PDB entry 9G2C | electron microscopy, 3.50 A resolution | chains A and B of the 16 polymer chains in the assembly

== Chain A ==
Name: DNA-directed RNA polymerase I subunit RPA190
Organism: Saccharomyces cerevisiae
Notes: EC 2.7.7.6
UniProtKB: P10964 (RPA1_YEAST); numbering as in UniProt (aligned over 1-1664)
Sequence (1664 residues; row label = number of the first residue in the row):
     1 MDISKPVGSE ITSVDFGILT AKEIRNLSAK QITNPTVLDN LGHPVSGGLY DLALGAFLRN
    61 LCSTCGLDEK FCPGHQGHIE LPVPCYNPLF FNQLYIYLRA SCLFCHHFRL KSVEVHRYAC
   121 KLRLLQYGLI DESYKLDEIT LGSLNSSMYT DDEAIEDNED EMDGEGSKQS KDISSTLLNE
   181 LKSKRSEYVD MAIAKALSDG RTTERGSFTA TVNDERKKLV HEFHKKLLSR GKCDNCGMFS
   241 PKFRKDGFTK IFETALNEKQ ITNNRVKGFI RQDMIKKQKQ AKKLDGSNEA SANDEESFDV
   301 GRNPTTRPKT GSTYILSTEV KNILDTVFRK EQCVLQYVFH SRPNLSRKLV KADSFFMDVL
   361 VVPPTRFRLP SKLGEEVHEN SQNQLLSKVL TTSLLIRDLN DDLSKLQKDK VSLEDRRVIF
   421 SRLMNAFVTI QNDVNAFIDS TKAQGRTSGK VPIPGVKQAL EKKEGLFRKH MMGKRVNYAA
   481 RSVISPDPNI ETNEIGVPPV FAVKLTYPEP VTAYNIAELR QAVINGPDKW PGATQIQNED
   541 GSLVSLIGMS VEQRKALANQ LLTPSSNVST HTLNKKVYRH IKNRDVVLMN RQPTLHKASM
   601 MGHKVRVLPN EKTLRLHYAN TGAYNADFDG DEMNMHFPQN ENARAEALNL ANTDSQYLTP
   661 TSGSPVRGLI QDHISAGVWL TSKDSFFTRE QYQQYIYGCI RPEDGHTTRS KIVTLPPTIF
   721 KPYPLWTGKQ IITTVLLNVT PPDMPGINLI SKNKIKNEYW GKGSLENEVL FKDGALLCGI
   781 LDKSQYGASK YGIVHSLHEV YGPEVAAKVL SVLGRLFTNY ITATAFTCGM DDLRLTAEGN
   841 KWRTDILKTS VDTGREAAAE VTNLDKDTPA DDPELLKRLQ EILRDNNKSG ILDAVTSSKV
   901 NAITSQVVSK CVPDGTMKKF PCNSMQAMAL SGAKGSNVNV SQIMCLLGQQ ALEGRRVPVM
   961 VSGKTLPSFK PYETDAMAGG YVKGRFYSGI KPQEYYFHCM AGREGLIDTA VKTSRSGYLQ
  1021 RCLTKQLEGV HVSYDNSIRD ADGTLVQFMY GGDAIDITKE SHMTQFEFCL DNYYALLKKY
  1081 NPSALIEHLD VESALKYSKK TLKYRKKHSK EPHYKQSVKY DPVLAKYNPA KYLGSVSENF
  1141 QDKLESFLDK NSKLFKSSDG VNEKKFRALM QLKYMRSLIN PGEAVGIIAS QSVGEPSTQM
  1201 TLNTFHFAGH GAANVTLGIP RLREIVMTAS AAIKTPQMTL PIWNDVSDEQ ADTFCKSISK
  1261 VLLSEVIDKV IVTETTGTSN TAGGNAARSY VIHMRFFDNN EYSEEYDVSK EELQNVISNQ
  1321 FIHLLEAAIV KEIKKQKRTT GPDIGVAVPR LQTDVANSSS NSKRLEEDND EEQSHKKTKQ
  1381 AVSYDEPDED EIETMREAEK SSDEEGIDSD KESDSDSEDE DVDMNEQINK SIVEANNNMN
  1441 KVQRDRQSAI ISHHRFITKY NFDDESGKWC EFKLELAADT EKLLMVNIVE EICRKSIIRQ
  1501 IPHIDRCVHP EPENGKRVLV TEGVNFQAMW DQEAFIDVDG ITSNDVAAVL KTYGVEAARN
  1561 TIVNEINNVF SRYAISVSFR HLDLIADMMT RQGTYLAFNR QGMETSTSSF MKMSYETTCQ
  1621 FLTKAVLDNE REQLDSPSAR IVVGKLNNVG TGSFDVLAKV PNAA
Disordered / not traced: 1-127, 142-184, 199-256, 269-311, 334-379, 441-459, 627-631, 1154-1159, 1205-1213, 1278-1286, 1339-1436, 1506-1517, 1627-1637, 1659-1664
Curated features (UniProtKB/Swiss-Prot):
  - region: P992 to E1004 (Bridging helix)
  - binding site (Zn(2+)): C62, C65, C72, H75, C102, C105, C233, C236
  - binding site (Mg(2+)): D627, D629, D631
  - modified residue (Phosphoserine): S889, S1636
Reported in the primary citation:
  - specificity-determining residues: P593 (proposed by the authors, not directly observed)

== Chain B ==
Name: DNA-directed RNA polymerase I subunit RPA135
Organism: Saccharomyces cerevisiae
Notes: EC 2.7.7.6
UniProtKB: P22138 (RPA2_YEAST); residue numbers follow UniProt; this construct covers 1-1203
Sequence (1203 residues; each row starts with the number of its first residue):
     1 MSKVIKPPGQ ARTADFRTLE RESRFINPPK DKSAFPLLQE AVQPHIGSFN ALTEGPDGGL
    61 LNLGVKDIGE KVIFDGKPLN SEDEISNSGY LGNKLSVSVE QVSIAKPMSN DGVSSAVERK
   121 VYPSESRQRL TSYRGKLLLK LKWSVNNGEE NLFEVRDCGG LPVMLQSNRC HLNKMSPYEL
   181 VQHKEESDEI GGYFIVNGIE KLIRMLIVQR RNHPMAIIRP SFANRGASYS HYGIQIRSVR
   241 PDQTSQTNVL HYLNDGQVTF RFSWRKNEYL VPVVMILKAL CHTSDREIFD GIIGNDVKDS
   301 FLTDRLELLL RGFKKRYPHL QNRTQVLQYL GDKFRVVFQA SPDQSDLEVG QEVLDRIVLV
   361 HLGKDGSQDK FRMLLFMIRK LYSLVAGECS PDNPDATQHQ EVLLGGFLYG MILKEKIDEY
   421 LQNIIAQVRM DINRGMAINF KDKRYMSRVL MRVNENIGSK MQYFLSTGNL VSQSGLDLQQ
   481 VSGYTVVAEK INFYRFISHF RMVHRGSFFA QLKTTTVRKL LPESWGFLCP VHTPDGSPCG
   541 LLNHFAHKCR ISTQQSDVSR IPSILYSLGV APASHTFAAG PSLCCVQIDG KIIGWVSHEQ
   601 GKIIADTLRY WKVEGKTPGL PIDLEIGYVP PSTRGQYPGL YLFGGHSRML RPVRYLPLDK
   661 EDIVGPFEQV YMNIAVTPQE IQNNVHTHVE FTPTNILSIL ANLTPFSDFN QSPRNMYQCQ
   721 MGKQTMGTPG VALCHRSDNK LYRLQTGQTP IVKANLYDDY GMDNFPNGFN AVVAVISYTG
   781 YDMDDAMIIN KSADERGFGY GTMYKTEKVD LALNRNRGDP ITQHFGFGND EWPKEWLEKL
   841 DEDGLPYIGT YVEEGDPICA YFDDTLNKTK IKTYHSSEPA YIEEVNLIGD ESNKFQELQT
   901 VSIKYRIRRT PQIGDKFSSR HGQKGVCSRK WPTIDMPFSE TGIQPDIIIN PHAFPSRMTI
   961 GMFVESLAGK AGALHGIAQD STPWIFNEDD TPADYFGEQL AKAGYNYHGN EPMYSGATGE
  1021 ELRADIYVGV VYYQRLRHMV NDKFQVRSTG PVNSLTMQPV KGRKRHGGIR VGEMERDALI
  1081 GHGTSFLLQD RLLNSSDYTQ ASVCRECGSI LTTQQSVPRI GSISTVCCRR CSMRFEDAKK
  1141 LLTKSEDGEK IFIDDSQIWE DGQGNKFVGG NETTTVAIPF VLKYLDSELS AMGIRLRYNV
  1201 EPK
Disordered / not traced: 1-10, 79-88, 110-116, 1040-1042, 1053-1055, 1095-1102, 1110-1112, 1132-1154, 1159-1167
Metal / ion sites: Zn2+: C1104, C1107, C1128, C1131
Curated features (UniProtKB/Swiss-Prot):
  - zinc finger: C1104 to C1131 (C4-type)
  - modified residue: S2 (N-acetylserine), S81 (Phosphoserine), S1156 (Phosphoserine)
  - mutagenesis: C1104 (C1104A: No effect; when associated with A-1107; A-1128 and A-1131), C1107 (C1107A: Lethal. Abolishes recruitment of RPA1 to Pol I. No effect; when associated with A-1104; A-1128 and A-1131), C1127 (C1127R: Responsible of suppression of RPA190-5 and RPA190-1 mutations), C1128 (C1128A: No effect; when associated with A-1104; A-1107 and A-1131), C1131 (C1131A: No effect; when associated with A-1104; A-1107 and A-1128)

== Chain A / chain B interface ==
Contacting residue pairs (254):
  Q382(A) with E1188(B), hydrogen bond
  L460(A) with L1185(B), hydrophobic
  L466(A) with Y1184(B), hydrophobic; L1185(B), hydrophobic
  R468(A) with R1070(B), hydrogen bond (backbone-side chain); E1073(B)
  H470(A) with T1056(B); Q1058(B), hydrogen bond (backbone-side chain); V1181(B)
  M472(A) with E1073(B)
  G473(A) with V1071(B)
  K474(A) with Q1058(B); I1069(B); R1070(B); V1071(B), hydrogen bond (backbone-backbone); L1092(B)
  R475(A) with P1059(B); K1061(B); G1068(B); I1069(B); R1070(B)
  V476(A) with R1047(B); G1068(B); I1069(B), hydrogen bond (backbone-backbone); V1071(B), hydrophobic; R1091(B)
  N477(A) with S1048(B), hydrogen bond (side chain-backbone); P1059(B); R1091(B)
  Y478(A) with R1047(B), hydrogen bond (backbone-backbone); S1048(B)
  A479(A) with V1046(B); R1047(B), hydrogen bond (backbone-backbone); I1069(B), hydrophobic
  A480(A) with Q1045(B); V1046(B), hydrophobic; I1069(B)
  R481(A) with F1044(B); Q1045(B), hydrogen bond (backbone-backbone)
  S485(A) with S928(B)
  P486(A) with Y781(B)
  D487(A) with Y781(B), hydrogen bond
  P488(A) with G780(B); Y781(B)
  N489(A) with Y781(B), hydrogen bond
  K504(A) with V1046(B)
  L505(A) with V1046(B), hydrophobic
  L588(A) with L1087(B), hydrophobic
  N590(A) with E1075(B)
  Q592(A) with E1075(B), hydrogen bond
  T594(A) with M1074(B); E1075(B); A1078(B)
  K597(A) with H1082(B), hydrogen bond (backbone-side chain)
  M600(A) with L1079(B), hydrophobic; H1082(B), hydrogen bond (backbone-side chain)
  E611(A) with I913(B)
  T613(A) with I913(B)
  R615(A) with I913(B); S928(B)
  Y618(A) with G780(B); Y781(B), hydrogen bond (side chain-backbone); D782(B), hydrogen bond (side chain-backbone); M783(B), hydrogen bond (side chain-backbone)
  N634(A) with I1069(B)
  H636(A) with V1071(B); R1091(B), hydrogen bond
  F637(A) with R1091(B)
  P638(A) with L1087(B), hydrophobic; D1090(B)
  Q639(A) with D1090(B)
  N640(A) with F1086(B); D1090(B)
  N642(A) with F1086(B)
  A643(A) with F1086(B); L1087(B), hydrophobic
  E646(A) with T1084(B); S1085(B), hydrogen bond (side chain-backbone); F1086(B), hydrogen bond (side chain-backbone); L1087(B), hydrogen bond (side chain-backbone)
  Q656(A) with H1082(B)
  I670(A) with M783(B), hydrophobic; D784(B)
  Q671(A) with M783(B), hydrogen bond (side chain-backbone); D784(B), hydrogen bond (side chain-backbone); H952(B), hydrogen bond (backbone-side chain)
  D672(A) with S777(B), hydrogen bond; D782(B); M783(B); N950(B), hydrogen bond; H952(B), salt bridge
  H673(A) with M783(B)
  S675(A) with H952(B), hydrogen bond
  W679(A) with R1023(B)
  T818(A) with T779(B)
  I821(A) with S777(B); Y778(B)
  T822(A) with Y778(B); S1015(B)
  A823(A) with L1022(B)
  T824(A) with R1023(B)
  A825(A) with I776(B), hydrophobic; S777(B); L1022(B), hydrophobic; R1023(B), hydrogen bond (backbone-side chain)
  F826(A) with I776(B); S777(B), hydrogen bond (backbone-backbone); P951(B); H952(B)
  T827(A) with V775(B), hydrogen bond (side chain-backbone); I776(B); D1025(B); I1026(B); Y1027(B)
  C828(A) with V775(B); P951(B); Y1027(B)
  G829(A) with Y1027(B)
  M830(A) with F963(B), hydrophobic; A993(B), hydrophobic; Y1027(B)
  D831(A) with H1008(B); N1010(B)
  L833(A) with I960(B), hydrophobic; F963(B), hydrophobic
  R834(A) with A993(B); D994(B), salt bridge; H1008(B)
  R843(A) with E988(B), salt bridge
  Q880(A) with T633(B), hydrogen bond (side chain-backbone)
  R884(A) with T633(B), hydrogen bond (side chain-backbone); R634(B), hydrogen bond (side chain-backbone); G635(B)
  M925(A) with P955(B), hydrophobic
  M928(A) with P951(B); H952(B), hydrogen bond; P955(B)
  K934(A) with H952(B); S956(B)
  N939(A) with P955(B), hydrogen bond (side chain-backbone); S956(B); M958(B)
  Q942(A) with M958(B), hydrogen bond
  I943(A) with M958(B), hydrophobic; I960(B), hydrophobic
  P958(A) with K519(B); P522(B)
  M960(A) with P522(B); E523(B); V670(B), hydrophobic
  V961(A) with Q398(B); Y671(B)
  S962(A) with V670(B); Y671(B)
  K964(A) with V670(B); M672(B)
  T965(A) with P522(B)
  L966(A) with P522(B), hydrophobic
  P967(A) with W525(B); Q669(B); M672(B); N673(B); I674(B), hydrogen bond (backbone-backbone)
  S968(A) with I674(B); V676(B); E680(B), hydrogen bond; H686(B)
  K970(A) with V685(B)
  P971(A) with N673(B)
  F986(A) with F709(B); N710(B); Q711(B); M958(B); I960(B)
  Y987(A) with F709(B); T991(B); A993(B)
  S988(A) with F709(B); F986(B); E988(B), hydrogen bond
  G989(A) with D708(B); F709(B)
  I990(A) with D708(B), hydrogen bond (backbone-backbone); W984(B), hydrogen bond (backbone-side chain)
  K991(A) with W984(B)
  P992(A) with V676(B), hydrophobic; W984(B)
  Q993(A) with V676(B); E680(B), hydrogen bond
  Y995(A) with V531(B); S707(B); N715(B), hydrogen bond; W984(B), hydrophobic
  Y996(A) with L520(B); L521(B), hydrogen bond (side chain-backbone); P522(B); S524(B); W525(B); P530(B), hydrophobic
  H998(A) with Q711(B); S712(B), hydrogen bond
  C999(A) with P530(B); V531(B), hydrophobic; S712(B)
  M1000(A) with L520(B)
  G1002(A) with S712(B)
  R1003(A) with R518(B); L520(B); P530(B); T533(B), hydrogen bond
  L1006(A) with D535(B); M716(B), hydrophobic
  I1007(A) with T515(B); R518(B)
  A1010(A) with G536(B)
  T1024(A) with D1077(B), hydrogen bond
  K1025(A) with R1076(B)
  E1028(A) with R1076(B)
  A1184(A) with I1080(B); G1081(B)
  I1187(A) with D1077(B); I1080(B), hydrophobic; G1081(B)
  Q1191(A) with D1077(B); A1078(B)
  K1482(A) with E307(B); L308(B); R311(B)
  L1484(A) with N254(B); D255(B); R305(B); L308(B), hydrophobic
  L1622(A) with L1189(B), hydrophobic; I1194(B), hydrophobic
  A1625(A) with L1196(B)
  V1626(A) with I1194(B), hydrophobic; R1195(B)
  I1641(A) with R1076(B)
  V1642(A) with P1179(B)
  V1643(A) with I1178(B); P1179(B)
  G1644(A) with P1179(B)
  L1646(A) with S1085(B); Q1089(B)
  N1647(A) with I1080(B); S1085(B); L1088(B)
  V1649(A) with G1083(B); S1085(B)
  G1650(A) with G1083(B)
  T1651(A) with G1083(B), hydrogen bond (backbone-backbone); S1085(B); F1086(B)
  G1652(A) with S1085(B)
Also at the interface, not in a pair above, chain A (148 interface residues in all): I438, K469, M471, S482, V500, F501, P593, A598, N610, T621, A626, M635, L650, A651, Q691, Y820, M917, A933, G935, V959, F969, E973, G984, R985, I1188, N1487, K1645
Also at the interface, not in a pair above, chain B (144 interface residues in all): G256, S390, C529, C539, S632, Q636, A675, Q682, P693, L697, P713, Q912, R929, T1018, E1020, E1021, K1043, T1049, V1060, G1072, L1093, A1177, L1182, M1192, E1201

== Overview ==
148 residues of chain A face 144 of chain B across their interface; the contacts include 48 hydrogen bonds and
3 salt bridges. Polar contacts include D672(A)-H952(B), R834(A)-D994(B) and R843(A)-E988(B). UniProt lists 8
Zn2+-binding residues and 3 Mg2+-binding residues on chain A; 5 mutagenesis sites on chain B. From the paper:
the specificity determinant P593(A).
Here chain A is DNA-directed RNA polymerase I subunit RPA190 and chain B is DNA-directed RNA polymerase I
subunit RPA135, both from Saccharomyces cerevisiae. Entry 9G2C (Yeast RNA polymerase I elongation complex
stalled by an apurinic site, open state) was determined by electron microscopy (same publication as 9G1V,
9G1X, 9G23, 9G24, 9G26, 9G27, 9G29 and 9G2B).
